Entry 6JNP (X-ray diffraction, 2.26 A resolution); this record covers chains A and B of the 3 polymer chains in the assembly.

[Chain A]
Protein: Exoenzyme T
Organism: Pseudomonas aeruginosa
UniProtKB: A0A379I277 (A0A379I277_PSEAI); numbering as in UniProt (aligned over 23-79)
Amino-acid sequence (57 residues; numbered 23 to 79; the number before each row is that of its first residue):
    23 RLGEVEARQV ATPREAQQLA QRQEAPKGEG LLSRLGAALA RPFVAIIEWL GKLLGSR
Sequence notes: conflict Glu26 (Gln in A0A379I277)

[Chain B]
Protein: CesT family type III secretion system chaperone
Organism: Pseudomonas aeruginosa
UniProtKB: Q51450 (Q51450_PSEAI); numbering as in UniProt (aligned over 1-116)
Amino-acid sequence (116 residues; each row starts with the number of its first residue):
     1 MNPLYRAAIH QLFLALDLPT PNDEESVLSL QVGPHLCHLA EHPTDHLLMF TRLEGQGDAT
    61 ANEQNLFSQD PCKPILGRDP ESGERLLWNR QPLQLLDRAQ IHHQLEQLVA AAEELR

[How chain A and chain B interact]
Contacting residue pairs - 59 pairs, chain A then chain B:
  Leu41(A) - Phe67(B)
  Arg44(A) - Leu66(B)
  Arg44(A) - Phe67(B)  hydrogen bond (side chain-backbone)
  Arg44(A) - Gln69(B)
  Gln45(A) - Gln69(B)
  Glu46(A) - Ser68(B)
  Glu46(A) - Gln69(B)  hydrogen bond (backbone-side chain)
  Glu46(A) - Lys73(B)  salt bridge
  Lys49(A) - Gln107(B)  hydrogen bond (backbone-side chain)
  Lys49(A) - Ala110(B)
  Lys49(A) - Glu114(B)
  Gly50(A) - Glu106(B)
  Gly50(A) - Ala110(B)
  Gly50(A) - Glu114(B)
  Glu51(A) - Glu106(B)
  Glu51(A) - Gln107(B)
  Gly52(A) - Glu106(B)  hydrogen bond (backbone-side chain)
  Leu53(A) - Glu106(B)  hydrogen bond (backbone-side chain)
  Leu53(A) - Val109(B)
  Leu53(A) - Ala110(B)  hydrophobic
  Leu54(A) - Val32(B)  hydrophobic
  Leu54(A) - His102(B)
  Leu54(A) - Leu105(B)  hydrophobic
  Leu54(A) - Glu106(B)  hydrogen bond (backbone-side chain)
  Leu54(A) - Val109(B)  hydrophobic
  Leu57(A) - Gly33(B)
  Leu57(A) - Val109(B)  hydrophobic
  Gly58(A) - Gln31(B)
  Gly58(A) - Val32(B)
  Gly58(A) - Gly33(B)
  Ala59(A) - Leu16(B)  hydrophobic
  Ala59(A) - Leu18(B)
  Ala59(A) - Gln31(B)
  Ala60(A) - Leu18(B)  hydrophobic
  Ala60(A) - Leu30(B)
  Ala60(A) - Gln31(B)  hydrogen bond (backbone-backbone)
  Leu61(A) - Ser29(B)
  Leu61(A) - Leu30(B)  hydrophobic
  Ala62(A) - Ser29(B)  hydrogen bond (backbone-backbone)
  Ala62(A) - Leu36(B)  hydrophobic
  Pro64(A) - Ser29(B)
  Trp71(A) - Ser82(B)  hydrogen bond
  Trp71(A) - Glu84(B)
  Trp71(A) - Leu86(B)  hydrophobic
  Leu72(A) - Ser29(B)
  Leu72(A) - His38(B)
  Leu72(A) - Phe50(B)  hydrophobic
  Lys74(A) - Glu81(B)
  Leu75(A) - Phe50(B)  hydrophobic
  Leu75(A) - Asp79(B)
  Leu75(A) - Leu86(B)  hydrophobic
  Leu76(A) - Val27(B)  hydrophobic
  Leu76(A) - Ala40(B)  hydrophobic
  Leu76(A) - His42(B)
  Leu76(A) - Phe50(B)  hydrophobic
  Ser78(A) - Glu81(B)
  Arg79(A) - His42(B)  hydrogen bond (backbone-side chain)
  Arg79(A) - Asp79(B)  salt bridge
  Arg79(A) - Pro80(B)
Interface residues without a listed pair, chain A (26 interface residues in all): Ala42, Ile68
Interface residues without a listed pair, chain B (38 interface residues in all): Phe13, His35, Leu48, Arg52, Glu63, His103, Glu113

[Overview]
26 residues of chain A face 38 of chain B across their interface; the contacts include 10 hydrogen bonds and 2
salt bridges. Polar contacts include Glu46(A)-Lys73(B), Arg79(A)-Asp79(B) and Arg44(A)-Phe67(B).
Chain A is Exoenzyme T and chain B is CesT family type III secretion system chaperone, both from Pseudomonas
aeruginosa; the structure, Structure of ExoT-SpcS Complex from Pseudomonas aeruginosa in 2.2 Angstrom, was
determined by X-ray diffraction.
